Entry 3V21 (X-ray diffraction, 2.70 A resolution); this record covers chains A and B of the 8 polymer chains in the assembly.

# Chain A (and B)
Name: Endonuclease Bse634IR
Organism: Geobacillus stearothermophilus
Notes: EC 3.1.21.4; chain B of this document is another copy of the same molecule, construct and numbering; everything in this record applies to it too
UniProtKB: Q8RT53 (Q8RT53_GEOSE); numbering as in UniProt (aligned over 1-293)
Sequence (293 residues; each row starts with the number of its first residue):
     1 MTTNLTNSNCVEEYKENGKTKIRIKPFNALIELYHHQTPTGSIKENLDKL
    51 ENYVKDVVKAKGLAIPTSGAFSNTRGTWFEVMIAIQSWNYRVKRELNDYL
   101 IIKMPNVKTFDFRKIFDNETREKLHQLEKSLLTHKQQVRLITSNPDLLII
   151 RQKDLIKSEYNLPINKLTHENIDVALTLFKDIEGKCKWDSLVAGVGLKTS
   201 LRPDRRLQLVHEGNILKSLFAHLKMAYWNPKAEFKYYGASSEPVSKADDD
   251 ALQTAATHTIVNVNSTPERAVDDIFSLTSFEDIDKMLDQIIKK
Unresolved in the structure: 1-3, 293
Differences from the reference sequence: engineered mutation Ala226 (Arg in Q8RT53)
What the authors report for this chain:
  - conformationally variable residues (order/disorder transition): Cys10 to Pro26
  - mutagenesis - P203G (10-fold), P203S (10-fold): increased catalytic activity on oligoduplex TA
  - mutagenesis - P203G, P203S: increased catalytic activity on mis-cognate substrates

# Interface between chain A and chain B
Pairs across the interface (71; chain A residue first):
  Leu131(A) - Ile260(B)  hydrophobic
  Leu131(A) - Pro267(B)  hydrophobic
  His134(A) - Pro267(B)
  Gln136(A) - Glu268(B)
  Gln136(A) - Arg269(B)  hydrogen bond (side chain-backbone)
  Gln136(A) - Asp272(B)  hydrogen bond
  Gln137(A) - Gln253(B)
  Gln137(A) - Arg269(B)
  Val138(A) - Gln253(B)
  Val138(A) - Ala255(B)  hydrophobic
  Val138(A) - Pro267(B)  hydrophobic
  Val138(A) - Glu268(B)
  Val138(A) - Arg269(B)
  Arg139(A) - Lys246(B)
  Arg139(A) - Asp250(B)  salt bridge
  Arg139(A) - Gln253(B)  hydrogen bond
  Arg139(A) - Thr254(B)
  Arg139(A) - Ala255(B)  hydrogen bond (backbone-backbone)
  Leu140(A) - Thr254(B)
  Leu140(A) - Ile260(B)  hydrophobic
  Ile141(A) - Asp250(B)
  Ile141(A) - Ala251(B)
  Ile141(A) - Thr254(B)
  Asp204(A) - Gln208(B)
  Leu207(A) - His211(B)
  Gln208(A) - Asp204(B)  hydrogen bond
  Gln208(A) - Gln208(B)
  Val210(A) - His211(B)
  His211(A) - Leu207(B)
  His211(A) - Val210(B)
  Asn214(A) - Asn214(B)
  Asn214(A) - Thr257(B)  hydrogen bond
  Ile215(A) - Thr254(B)
  Ser218(A) - Thr257(B)
  Ser218(A) - Ile260(B)
  His222(A) - Ile260(B)  hydrogen bond (side chain-backbone)
  Lys246(A) - Arg139(B)
  Asp250(A) - Arg139(B)  salt bridge
  Asp250(A) - Ile141(B)
  Ala251(A) - Ile141(B)
  Gln253(A) - Gln137(B)
  Gln253(A) - Val138(B)
  Gln253(A) - Arg139(B)  hydrogen bond
  Thr254(A) - Arg139(B)
  Thr254(A) - Leu140(B)
  Thr254(A) - Ile141(B)
  Thr254(A) - Ile215(B)
  Ala255(A) - Val138(B)  hydrophobic
  Ala255(A) - Arg139(B)  hydrogen bond (backbone-backbone)
  Thr257(A) - Asn214(B)  hydrogen bond
  Thr257(A) - Ile215(B)
  Thr257(A) - Ser218(B)
  Thr257(A) - Thr257(B)
  Thr257(A) - His258(B)
  His258(A) - Thr257(B)  hydrogen bond
  His258(A) - His258(B)
  His258(A) - Val261(B)
  Ile260(A) - Leu131(B)  hydrophobic
  Ile260(A) - Leu140(B)  hydrophobic
  Ile260(A) - Ser218(B)
  Ile260(A) - His222(B)  hydrogen bond (backbone-side chain)
  Val261(A) - His258(B)
  Pro267(A) - Leu131(B)  hydrophobic
  Pro267(A) - His134(B)
  Pro267(A) - Gln136(B)
  Pro267(A) - Val138(B)  hydrophobic
  Glu268(A) - Gln136(B)
  Arg269(A) - Gln136(B)  hydrogen bond (backbone-side chain)
  Arg269(A) - Gln137(B)
  Arg269(A) - Val138(B)
  Asp272(A) - Gln136(B)
Also at the interface, not in a pair above, chain A (36 interface residues in all): Leu132, Thr142, Ser143, Arg205, Met225
Also at the interface, not in a pair above, chain B (35 interface residues in all): Leu132, Thr142, Ser143, Arg205

# Overview
36 residues of chain A face 35 of chain B across their interface; the contacts include 13 hydrogen bonds and 2
salt bridges. Among the polar pairs are Arg139(A)-Asp250(B), Gln136(A)-Arg269(B) and Gln136(A)-Asp272(B). From
the paper: P203G and P203S of chain A increase catalytic activity on oligoduplex TA; conformational
variability at Cys10(A).
Chain A and chain B are both Endonuclease Bse634IR (Geobacillus stearothermophilus); the structure, Crystal
structure of Type IIF restriction endonuclease Bse634I with cognate DNA, was determined by X-ray diffraction,
deposited together with 3V1Z and 3V20.
